PDB entry 6CNC | electron microscopy, 4.10 A resolution (low resolution: residue-level contacts below are approximate; hydrogen-bond / salt-bridge calls are withheld) | chains R and X of the 21 polymer chains in the assembly

[Chain R]
Name: Transcription factor IIIB 70 kDa subunit, TATA-box-binding protein
Source organism: Saccharomyces cerevisiae (strain ATCC 204508 / S288c)
UniProt: chimeric construct of P29056, P13393: residues 1-382 from P29056 (TF3B_YEAST) positions 1-382 (same numbers); residues 387-566 from P13393 positions 61-240 (UniProt number = residue number - 326); residues 578-736 from P29056 (TF3B_YEAST) positions 438-596 (UniProt number = residue number - 140)
Sequence (736 residues; row label = number of the first residue in the row):
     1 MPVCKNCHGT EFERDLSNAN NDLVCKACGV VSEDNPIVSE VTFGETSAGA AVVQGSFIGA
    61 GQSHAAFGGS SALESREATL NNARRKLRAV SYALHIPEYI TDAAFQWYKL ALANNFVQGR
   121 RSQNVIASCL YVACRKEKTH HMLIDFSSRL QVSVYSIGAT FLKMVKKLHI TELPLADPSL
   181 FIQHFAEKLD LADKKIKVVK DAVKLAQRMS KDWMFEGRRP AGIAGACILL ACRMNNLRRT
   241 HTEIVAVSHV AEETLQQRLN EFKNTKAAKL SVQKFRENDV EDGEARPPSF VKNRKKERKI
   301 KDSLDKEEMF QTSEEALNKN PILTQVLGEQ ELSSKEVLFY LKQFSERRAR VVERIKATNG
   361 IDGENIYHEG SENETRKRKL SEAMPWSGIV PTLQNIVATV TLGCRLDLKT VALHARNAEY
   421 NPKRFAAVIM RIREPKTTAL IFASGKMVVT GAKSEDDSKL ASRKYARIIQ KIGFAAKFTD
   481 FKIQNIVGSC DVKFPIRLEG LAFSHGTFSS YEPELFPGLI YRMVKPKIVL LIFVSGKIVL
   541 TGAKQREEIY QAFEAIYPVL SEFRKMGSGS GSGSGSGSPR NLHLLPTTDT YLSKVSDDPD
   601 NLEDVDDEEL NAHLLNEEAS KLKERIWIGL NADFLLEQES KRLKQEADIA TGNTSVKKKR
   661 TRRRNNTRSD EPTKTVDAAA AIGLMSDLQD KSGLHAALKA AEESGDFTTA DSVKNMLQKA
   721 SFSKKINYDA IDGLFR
Not modelled in the structure: 42-71, 298-386, 567-575, 651-736
Construct notes: linker (383-386, 567-577); engineered mutation Ser578 (Cys438 in P29056)
Ion coordination: Zn2+: Cys4, Cys7, Cys25, Cys28
UniProt features mapped onto this chain:
  - zinc finger: Met1 to Glu33 (TFIIB-type)
  - binding site (Zn(2+)): Cys4, Cys7, Cys25, Cys28
  - modified residue: Ser381 (Phosphoserine)

[Chain X]
Molecule: 71-nt DNA strand
Sequence (71 nucleotides; row label = number of the first residue in the row):
     1 TTTTCAACAT ATATTAGTAA TACTTTTTCT GTATTTTTTT TTTAAGATAA AATGACTCCA
    61 TGGCCAAGTT G
Not modelled in the structure: 32-43, 64-71

[How chain R and chain X interact]
Contacting residue pairs (35; chain R residue first):
  Ser75(R) - DT27(X)
  Ser75(R) - DT28(X)
  Arg76(R) - DT27(X)
  Thr79(R) - DT27(X)
  Tyr108(R) - DT26(X)
  Gln118(R) - DT25(X)
  Gly119(R) - DT24(X)
  Arg120(R) - DT25(X)
  Arg121(R) - DC23(X)
  Arg121(R) - DT24(X)
  Arg121(R) - DT25(X)
  Ser122(R) - DT25(X)
  Tyr155(R) - DT12(X)
  Tyr155(R) - DA13(X)
  Leu162(R) - DA13(X)
  Leu162(R) - DT14(X)
  Lys163(R) - DT14(X)
  Glu253(R) - DA7(X)
  Val397(R) - DA16(X)
  Phe442(R) - DT18(X)
  Phe442(R) - DA19(X)
  Ser444(R) - DA19(X)
  Lys446(R) - DT18(X)
  Lys446(R) - DA19(X)
  Val448(R) - DG17(X)
  Val448(R) - DT18(X)
  Gln484(R) - DA16(X)
  Gln484(R) - DG17(X)
  Asn485(R) - DT15(X)
  Phe516(R) - DA13(X)
  Arg522(R) - DT15(X)
  Val529(R) - DT15(X)
  Leu531(R) - DT14(X)
  Thr541(R) - DT14(X)
  Gly542(R) - DT15(X)
Interface residues without a listed pair, chain R (31 interface residues in all): Val117, Gln123, Ala426, Leu440, Ile520
Interface residues without a listed pair, chain X (16 interface residues in all): DA20

[In short]
The interface between chain R and chain X involves 31 residues on one side and 16 on the other. The Zn2+ site
is built by Cys4(R), Cys7(R), Cys25(R) and Cys28(R). From UniProt: 4 Zn2+-binding residues on chain R.
Here chain R is Transcription factor IIIB 70 kDa subunit, TATA-box-binding protein (Saccharomyces cerevisiae
(strain ATCC 204508 / S288c)) and chain X is a 71-nt DNA strand. Entry 6CNC (Yeast RNA polymerase III open
complex) was determined by electron microscopy (same publication as 6CNB, 6CND and 6CNF).
